PDB entry 2WB2 | X-ray diffraction, 2.95 A resolution | chains A and C of the 3 polymer chains in the assembly

== Chain A ==
Protein: Photolyase
Source organism: Drosophila melanogaster
Notes: EC 4.1.99.3
UniProt: Q8SXK5 (Q8SXK5_DROME); residues 1-520 here = UniProt positions 1-520
Chain sequence (543 residues; each row starts with the number of its first residue; numbers below 1 keep their minus sign (Met-22 is residue -22)):
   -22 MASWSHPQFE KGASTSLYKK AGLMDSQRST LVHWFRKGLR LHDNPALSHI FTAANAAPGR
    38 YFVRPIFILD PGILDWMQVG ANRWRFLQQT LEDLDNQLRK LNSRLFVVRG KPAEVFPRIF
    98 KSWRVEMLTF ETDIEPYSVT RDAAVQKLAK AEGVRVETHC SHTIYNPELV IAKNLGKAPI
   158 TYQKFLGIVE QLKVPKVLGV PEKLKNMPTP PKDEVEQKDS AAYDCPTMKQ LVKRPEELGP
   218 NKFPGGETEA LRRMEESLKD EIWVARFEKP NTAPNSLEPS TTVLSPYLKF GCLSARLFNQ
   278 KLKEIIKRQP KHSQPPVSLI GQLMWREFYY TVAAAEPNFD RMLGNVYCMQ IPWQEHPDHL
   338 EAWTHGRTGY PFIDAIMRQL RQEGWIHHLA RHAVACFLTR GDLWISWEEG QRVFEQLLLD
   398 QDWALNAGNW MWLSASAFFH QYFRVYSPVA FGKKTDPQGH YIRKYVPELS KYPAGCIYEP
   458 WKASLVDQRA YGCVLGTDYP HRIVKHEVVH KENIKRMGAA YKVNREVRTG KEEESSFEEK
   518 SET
Unresolved in the structure: -22 to 1, 510-520
Construct notes: expression tag (-22 to 0)
Ligand contacts: FAD (flavin-adenine dinucleotide): Phe244, Lys246, Thr258, Thr259, Val260, Leu261, Ser262, Leu265, Leu296, Gln299, Leu300, Trp302, Arg303, Tyr306, Trp362, Ile363, His364, His365, Arg368, His369, Ala372, Phe391, Leu395, Asp397, Gln398, Asp399, Leu402, Asn403, Asn406, Trp407, Leu410

== Chain C ==
Molecule: 15-nt DNA strand
Sequence (15 nucleotides; row label = number of the first residue in the row):
     1 ACAGCGGXXG CAGGT
Modified / non-standard residues: 64P (5-aminothymidine 5'-(dihydrogen phosphate)) at position 8; Z (1-(2-deoxy-5-O-phosphono-beta-D-erythro-pentofuranosyl)pyrimidin-2(1h)-one) at position 9

== Interface between chain A and chain C ==
Residue-residue contacts (27):
  Tyr159(A) - 64P_8(C)  phosphate contact
  Gln160(A) - DG7(C)  phosphate contact
  Gln160(A) - 64P_8(C)  phosphate contact
  Lys246(A) - 64P_8(C)  base contact
  Lys246(A) - Z_9(C)  base contact
  Pro247(A) - Z_9(C)  base contact
  Pro293(A) - 64P_8(C)  base contact
  Val294(A) - 64P_8(C)  base contact
  Gln299(A) - 64P_8(C)  base contact
  Trp302(A) - 64P_8(C)  base contact
  His365(A) - 64P_8(C)  base contact
  His365(A) - Z_9(C)  base contact
  Leu366(A) - Z_9(C)  base contact
  His369(A) - Z_9(C)  base contact
  Trp409(A) - 64P_8(C)  phosphate contact
  Gln418(A) - DG7(C)  base contact
  Arg421(A) - Z_9(C)  salt bridge to the phosphate
  Arg421(A) - DG10(C)  salt bridge to the phosphate
  Val422(A) - DG10(C)  sugar contact
  Val422(A) - DC11(C)  sugar contact
  Tyr423(A) - Z_9(C)  sugar contact
  Tyr423(A) - DG10(C)  phosphate contact
  Tyr423(A) - DC11(C)  phosphate contact
  Ser424(A) - DC11(C)  hydrogen bond to the phosphate
  Ala427(A) - DA12(C)  phosphate contact
  Phe428(A) - DC11(C)  phosphate contact
  Lys431(A) - DC11(C)  salt bridge to the phosphate
Interface residues without a listed pair, chain A (22 interface residues in all): Asn406, Phe416

== In short ==
Chain A and chain C form an interface of 22 and 6 residues respectively, with 1 hydrogen bond and 3 salt
bridges. Polar contacts include Ser424(A)-DC11(C), Arg421(A)-Z_9(C) and Arg421(A)-DG10(C). Bound to chain A:
flavin-adenine dinucleotide.
Chain A is Photolyase (Drosophila melanogaster) and chain C is a 15-nt DNA strand; the structure, Drosophila
Melanogaster (6-4) Photolyase Bound To double stranded Dna containing a T(6-4)C Photolesion, was determined by
X-ray diffraction.
